Entry 3GJT (X-ray diffraction, 2.20 A resolution); this record covers chains B and E of the 3 polymer chains in the assembly.

== Chain B ==
Name: Caspase-3 subunit p12
From: Homo sapiens
UniProt: P42574 (CASP3_HUMAN); numbering as in UniProt (aligned over 176-277)
Chain sequence (108 residues; each row starts with the number of its first residue):
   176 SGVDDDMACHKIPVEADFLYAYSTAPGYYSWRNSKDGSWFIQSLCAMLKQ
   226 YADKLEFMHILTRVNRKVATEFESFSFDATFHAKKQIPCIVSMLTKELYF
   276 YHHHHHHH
Not modelled in the structure: 176-185, 277-283
Differences from the reference sequence: expression tag (278-283)
Curated features (UniProtKB/Swiss-Prot):
  - modified residue: R207 (Microbial infection: ADP-riboxanated arginine)
  - mutagenesis: R207 (R207A: Abolished ADP-riboxanation by C.violaceum CopC)

== Chain E ==
Name: peptide inhibitor
Chain sequence (5 residues; row label = number of the first residue in the row):
     1 XIEPD
Modified positions: ACE (acetyl group) at position 1

== How chain B and chain E interact ==
Contacting residue pairs (15; chain B residue first):
  Y204(B) - P4(E)  hydrophobic
  S205(B) - P4(E)
  S205(B) - D5(E)  hydrogen bond (backbone-backbone)
  W206(B) - I2(E)  hydrophobic
  W206(B) - E3(E)
  W206(B) - P4(E)  hydrophobic
  R207(B) - I2(E)
  R207(B) - E3(E)  salt bridge
  R207(B) - P4(E)
  R207(B) - D5(E)  salt bridge
  S209(B) - E3(E)
  S249(B) - I2(E)
  F250(B) - ACE_1(E)
  F250(B) - I2(E)  hydrogen bond (backbone-backbone)
  F256(B) - P4(E)  hydrophobic
Also at the interface, not in a pair above, chain B (9 interface residues in all): W214

== In short ==
The interface between chain B and chain E involves 9 residues on one side and 5 on the other, with 2 hydrogen
bonds and 2 salt bridges. Polar contacts include R207(B)-E3(E), R207(B)-D5(E) and S205(B)-D5(E). From UniProt:
one mutagenesis site on chain B.
Chain B is Caspase-3 subunit p12 (Homo sapiens) and chain E is peptide inhibitor; the structure, Caspase-3
Binds Diverse P4 Residues in Peptides, was determined by X-ray diffraction, deposited together with 3GJQ, 3GJR
and 3GJS.
